2JFA - chains A and P of the 4 polymer chains in the assembly; structure by X-ray diffraction, 2.55 A resolution.

== Chain A ==
Protein: Estrogen receptor
From: Homo sapiens
Notes: fragment: ligand-binding domain, residues 304-533
UniProtKB: P03372 (ESR1_HUMAN); numbering as in UniProt (aligned over 304-533)
Chain sequence (252 residues; numbered 282 to 533; the number before each row is that of its first residue):
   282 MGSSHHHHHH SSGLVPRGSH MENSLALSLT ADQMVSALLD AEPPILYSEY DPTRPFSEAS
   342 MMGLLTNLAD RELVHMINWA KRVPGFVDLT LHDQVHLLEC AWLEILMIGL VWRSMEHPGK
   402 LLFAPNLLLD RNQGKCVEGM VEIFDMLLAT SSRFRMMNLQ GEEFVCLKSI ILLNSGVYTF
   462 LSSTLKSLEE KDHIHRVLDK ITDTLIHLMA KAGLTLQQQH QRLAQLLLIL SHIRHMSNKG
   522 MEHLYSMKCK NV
Not modelled in the structure: 282-304, 332-335, 530-533
Residues lining bound ligands: raloxifene (RAL): M343, L346, T347, L349, A350, D351, E353, L354, W383, L384, L387, M388, L391, R394, F404, M421, I424, L428, G521, H524, L525

== Chain P ==
Protein: Corepressor peptide
Chain sequence (16 residues; numbered 1 to 16; the number before each row is that of its first residue):
     1 DAFQLRQLIL RGLQDD
Not modelled in the structure: 16

== Chain A / chain P interface ==
Pairs across the interface - 21 pairs, chain A then chain P:
  L354(A) with L5(P), hydrophobic; L8(P), hydrophobic
  I358(A) with L8(P); I9(P), hydrophobic; G12(P); L13(P)
  N359(A) with G12(P)
  K362(A) with G12(P), hydrogen bond (side chain-backbone); L13(P), hydrogen bond (side chain-backbone); D15(P)
  F367(A) with L13(P), hydrophobic
  L372(A) with Q14(P)
  Q375(A) with L13(P)
  V376(A) with R6(P); I9(P), hydrophobic; L10(P), hydrophobic; L13(P), hydrophobic
  L379(A) with I9(P), hydrophobic
  E380(A) with R6(P), salt bridge; I9(P)
  W383(A) with L5(P)
Interface residues without a listed pair, chain A (12 interface residues in all): V355

== Summary ==
Chain A and chain P form an interface of 12 and 9 residues respectively, with 2 hydrogen bonds and 1 salt
bridge. Polar contacts include E380(A)-R6(P), K362(A)-G12(P) and K362(A)-L13(P). Bound to chain A: raloxifene.
Here chain A is Estrogen receptor (Homo sapiens) and chain P is Corepressor peptide. Entry 2JFA (Estrogen
receptor alpha lbd in complex with an affinity-selected corepressor peptide) was determined by X-ray
diffraction together with 2JF9 from the same study.
